7NUL - chains 3 and 2 of the 3 polymer chains in the assembly; structure by electron microscopy, 4.00 A resolution.

Chain 3:
Molecule: P1
Organism: Human rhinovirus 14
UniProtKB: P03303 (POLG_HRV14); residues 1-232 here correspond to UniProt positions 332-563 (UniProt number = residue number + 331)
Sequence (232 residues; numbered 1 to 232; the number before each row is that of its first residue):
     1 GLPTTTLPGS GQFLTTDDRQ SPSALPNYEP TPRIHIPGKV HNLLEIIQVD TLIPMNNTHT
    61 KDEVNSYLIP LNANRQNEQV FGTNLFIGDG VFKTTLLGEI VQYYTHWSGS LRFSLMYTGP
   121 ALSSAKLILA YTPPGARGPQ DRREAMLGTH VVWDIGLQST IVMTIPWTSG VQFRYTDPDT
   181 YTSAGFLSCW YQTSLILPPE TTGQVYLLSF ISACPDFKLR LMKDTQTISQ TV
Unresolved in the structure: 1-2, 57-63, 172-183, 200-203, 225-232

Chain 2:
Molecule: Genome polyprotein
Organism: Human rhinovirus 14
Notes: EC 3.4.22.29, 3.6.1.15, 3.4.22.28, 2.7.7.48
UniProtKB: P03303 (POLG_HRV14); residues 1-262 here correspond to UniProt positions 70-331 (UniProt number = residue number + 69)
Sequence (262 residues; row label = number of the first residue in the row):
     1 SPNVEACGYS DRVQQITLGN STITTQEAAN AVVCYAEWPE YLPDVDASDV NKTSKPDTSV
    61 CRFYTLDSKT WTTGSKGWCW KLPDALKDMG VFGQNMFFHS LGRSGYTVHV QCNATKFHSG
   121 CLLVVVIPEH QLASHEGGNV SVKYTFTHPG ERGIDLSSAN EVGGPVKDVI YNMNGTLLGN
   181 LLIFPHQFIN LRTNNTATIV IPYINSVPID SMTRHNNVSL MVIPIAPLTV PTGATPSLPI
   241 TVTIAPMCTE FSGIRSKSIV PQ
Unresolved in the structure: 1-12, 27-60, 130-148, 157-176, 213-216, 231-236, 261-262
Swiss-Prot annotation at these positions:
  - site: Gln-262 (Cleavage)

How chain 3 and chain 2 interact:
Contacting residue pairs - 41 pairs, chain 3 then chain 2:
  Ile-36(3) / Asn-205(2)
  Ile-36(3) / Ser-206(2)
  Ile-46(3) / Ile-183(2)
  Val-49(3) / Leu-182(2)
  Asp-50(3) / Leu-182(2)
  Thr-51(3) / Gly-179(2)
  Leu-52(3) / Gly-179(2)  hydrogen bond (backbone-backbone)
  Val-64(3) / Leu-178(2)  hydrophobic
  Val-64(3) / Ile-225(2)
  Tyr-67(3) / Leu-177(2)
  Tyr-67(3) / Gly-179(2)
  Leu-68(3) / Ile-225(2)
  Leu-68(3) / Pro-227(2)
  Thr-94(3) / Asn-180(2)  hydrogen bond (backbone-side chain)
  Thr-95(3) / Asn-180(2)
  Leu-96(3) / Asn-180(2)  hydrogen bond (backbone-side chain)
  Leu-96(3) / Ile-183(2)  hydrophobic
  Met-116(3) / Cys-121(2)  hydrophobic
  Met-116(3) / Phe-188(2)  hydrophobic
  Met-116(3) / Asn-190(2)
  Tyr-117(3) / Asn-190(2)
  Tyr-117(3) / Arg-192(2)
  Thr-118(3) / Ser-119(2)  hydrogen bond (backbone-side chain)
  Thr-118(3) / Gly-120(2)  hydrogen bond (backbone-backbone)
  Thr-118(3) / Cys-121(2)
  Thr-118(3) / Asn-190(2)
  Thr-118(3) / Ala-226(2)
  Gly-119(3) / Ser-119(2)
  Gly-119(3) / Arg-192(2)
  Pro-120(3) / Phe-117(2)
  Pro-120(3) / Ser-119(2)
  Pro-120(3) / Arg-192(2)
  Ala-121(3) / Lys-116(2)
  Ala-121(3) / Arg-192(2)
  Leu-122(3) / Lys-116(2)
  Leu-122(3) / Phe-117(2)  hydrophobic
  Ile-155(3) / Arg-192(2)  hydrogen bond (backbone-side chain)
  Gly-156(3) / Arg-192(2)  hydrogen bond (backbone-side chain)
  Ser-159(3) / Thr-193(2)
  Tyr-206(3) / Pro-227(2)  hydrophobic
  Leu-208(3) / Ile-225(2)  hydrophobic
Other interface residues (no listed pair), chain 3 (29 interface residues in all): Pro-37, Glu-99, Ser-123, Leu-157, Phe-210
Other interface residues (no listed pair), chain 2 (25 interface residues in all): His-118, Pro-202, Tyr-203, Ile-204, Pro-224

Overview:
The interface between chain 3 and chain 2 involves 29 residues on one side and 25 on the other; the contacts
include 7 hydrogen bonds. Polar pairs include Thr-94(3)/Asn-180(2), Leu-96(3)/Asn-180(2) and
Thr-118(3)/Ser-119(2).
Here chain 3 is P1 and chain 2 is Genome polyprotein, both from Human rhinovirus 14. Entry 7NUL (Rhinovirus-14
ICAM-1 activated particle at pH 6.2) was determined by electron microscopy (same publication as 7BG6, 7BG7,
7NUM, 7NUN, 7NUO and 7NUQ).
